Entry 1TF6 (X-ray diffraction, 3.10 A resolution); this record covers chains B and A of the 3 polymer chains in the assembly.

Chain B:
Molecule: 31-nt DNA strand
Notes: fragment: internal promoter region
Sequence (31 nucleotides; each row starts with the number of its first residue):
     1 ACGGGCCTGG TTAGTACCTG GATGGGAGAC C

Chain A:
Molecule: Protein (transcription factor iiia)
From: Xenopus laevis
Notes: fragment: nh2-terminal six fingers, residue 1-190
UniProtKB: P03001 (TF3A_XENLA); residues 1-190 here correspond to UniProt positions 23-212 (UniProt number = residue number + 22)
Chain sequence (190 residues; row label = number of the first residue in the row):
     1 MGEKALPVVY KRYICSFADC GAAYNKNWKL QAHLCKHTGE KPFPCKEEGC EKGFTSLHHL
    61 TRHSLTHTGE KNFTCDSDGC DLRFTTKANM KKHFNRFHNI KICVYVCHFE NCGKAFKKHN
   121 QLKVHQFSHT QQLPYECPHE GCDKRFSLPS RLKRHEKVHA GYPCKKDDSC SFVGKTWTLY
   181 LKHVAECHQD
Unresolved in the structure: 1-9, 189-190
Ion coordination: Zn2+ site 1: Cys-15, Cys-20, His-33, His-37; Zn2+ site 2: Cys-45, Cys-50, His-63, His-67; Zn2+ site 3: Cys-75, Cys-80, His-93, His-98; Zn2+ site 4: Cys-107, Cys-112, His-125, His-129; Zn2+ site 5: Cys-137, Cys-142, His-155, His-159; Zn2+ site 6: Cys-164, Cys-170, His-183, His-188
UniProt features mapped onto this chain:
  - zinc finger: Tyr-13 to His-37 (C2H2-type 1), Phe-43 to His-67 (C2H2-type 2), Phe-73 to His-98 (C2H2-type 3), Tyr-105 to His-129 (C2H2-type 4), Tyr-135 to His-159 (C2H2-type 5), Tyr-162 to His-188 (C2H2-type 6)
  - modified residue: Ser-16 (Phosphoserine)
What the authors report for this chain:
  - contacts within the chain: Ile-100/Ile-102 (hydrophobic contact), Ile-102/Val-104 (hydrophobic contact), Phe-127/Pro-134 (hydrophobic contact)
  - binding site for the 31-nt DNA strand (chain B): Tyr-24, Trp-28, Lys-29
  - binding site for the 31-nt DNA strand: Lys-26, Tyr-135, Leu-148, Ser-150, Lys-153

How chain B and chain A interact:
Residue-residue contacts (36):
  DC7(B) / Val-158(A)  phosphate contact
  DT8(B) / Lys-144(A)  salt bridge to the phosphate
  DT8(B) / Arg-154(A)  base contact
  DT8(B) / His-155(A)  salt bridge to the phosphate
  DG9(B) / Arg-154(A)  hydrogen bond to the base
  DG10(B) / Arg-151(A)  hydrogen bond to the base
  DG10(B) / Arg-154(A)  base contact
  DT11(B) / Arg-151(A)  hydrogen bond to the base
  DT19(B) / Arg-96(A)  sugar contact
  DG20(B) / Phe-84(A)  sugar contact
  DG20(B) / Lys-92(A)  base contact
  DG20(B) / His-93(A)  phosphate contact
  DG20(B) / Arg-96(A)  hydrogen bond to the base
  DG21(B) / Phe-84(A)  phosphate contact
  DG21(B) / Thr-85(A)  phosphate contact
  DG21(B) / Asn-89(A)  base contact
  DG21(B) / Lys-92(A)  hydrogen bond to the base
  DA22(B) / Thr-66(A)  phosphate contact
  DA22(B) / Asn-89(A)  hydrogen bond to the base
  DA22(B) / Lys-92(A)  base contact
  DT23(B) / Lys-52(A)  phosphate contact
  DT23(B) / Arg-62(A)  base contact
  DT23(B) / His-63(A)  salt bridge to the phosphate
  DG24(B) / Phe-54(A)  phosphate contact
  DG24(B) / His-59(A)  base contact
  DG24(B) / Arg-62(A)  hydrogen bond to the base
  DG25(B) / Lys-36(A)  salt bridge to the phosphate
  DG25(B) / His-59(A)  hydrogen bond to the base
  DG26(B) / Tyr-24(A)  hydrogen bond to the phosphate
  DG26(B) / Trp-28(A)  base contact
  DG26(B) / Lys-29(A)  sugar contact
  DG26(B) / His-58(A)  base contact
  DG26(B) / His-59(A)  base contact
  DA27(B) / Trp-28(A)  base contact
  DA27(B) / Lys-29(A)  salt bridge to the phosphate
  DG28(B) / Trp-28(A)  base contact
Other interface residues (no listed pair), chain B (17 interface residues in all): DC18, DA29
Other interface residues (no listed pair), chain A (29 interface residues in all): Asn-25, Lys-26, His-33, Lys-71, Thr-86, Lys-117, Lys-157

Overview:
17 residues of chain B and 29 residues of chain A are in contact; the contacts include 9 hydrogen bonds and 5
salt bridges. Polar pairs include DG9(B)/Arg-154(A), DG10(B)/Arg-151(A) and DT11(B)/Arg-151(A). The paper
reports a binding site for the 31-nt DNA strand at Lys-26(A), Tyr-135(A) and Leu-148(A) among others; a
binding site for the 31-nt DNA strand (chain B) at Tyr-24(A), Trp-28(A) and Lys-29(A).
Chain B is a 31-nt DNA strand and chain A is Protein (transcription factor iiia) (Xenopus laevis); the
structure, Co-crystal structure of xenopus tfiiia zinc finger domain bound to the 5S ribosomal RNA gene
internal ..., was determined by X-ray diffraction.
